9CY4 - chains A and B of the 3 polymer chains in the assembly; structure by electron microscopy, 3.41 A resolution.

Chain A:
Protein: Solute carrier organic anion transporter family member 1B1
Organism: Homo sapiens
UniProt: Q9Y6L6 (SO1B1_HUMAN); numbering as in UniProt (aligned over 1-691)
Amino-acid sequence (717 residues; row label = number of the first residue in the row; numbers below 1 keep their minus sign (Met-25 is residue -25)):
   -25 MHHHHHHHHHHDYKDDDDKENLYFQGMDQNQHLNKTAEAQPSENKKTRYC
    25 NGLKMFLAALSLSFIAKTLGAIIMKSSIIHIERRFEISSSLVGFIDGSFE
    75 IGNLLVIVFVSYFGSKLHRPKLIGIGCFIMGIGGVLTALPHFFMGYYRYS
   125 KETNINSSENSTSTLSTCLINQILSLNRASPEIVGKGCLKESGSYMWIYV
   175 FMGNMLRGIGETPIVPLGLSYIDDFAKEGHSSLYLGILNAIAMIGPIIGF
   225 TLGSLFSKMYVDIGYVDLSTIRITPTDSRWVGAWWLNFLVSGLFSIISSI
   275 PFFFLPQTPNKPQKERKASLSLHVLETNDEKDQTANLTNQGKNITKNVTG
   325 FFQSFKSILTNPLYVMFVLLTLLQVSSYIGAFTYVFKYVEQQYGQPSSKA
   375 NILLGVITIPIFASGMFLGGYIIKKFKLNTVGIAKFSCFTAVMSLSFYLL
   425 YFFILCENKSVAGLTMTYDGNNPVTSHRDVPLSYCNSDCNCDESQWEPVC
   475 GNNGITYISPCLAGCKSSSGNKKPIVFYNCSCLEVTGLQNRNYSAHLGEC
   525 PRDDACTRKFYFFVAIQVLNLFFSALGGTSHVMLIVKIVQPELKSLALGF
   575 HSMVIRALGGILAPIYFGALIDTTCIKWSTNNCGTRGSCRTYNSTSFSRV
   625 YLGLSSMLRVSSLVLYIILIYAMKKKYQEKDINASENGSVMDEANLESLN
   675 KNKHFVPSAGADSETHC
Disordered / not traced: -25 to 23, 125-137, 143-167, 285-323, 372-378, 494-495, 652-691
Sequence notes: initiating methionine (-25); expression tag (-24 to 0)
Swiss-Prot annotation at these positions:
  - modified residue (Phosphoserine): Ser293, Ser295, Ser672, Ser682
  - glycosylation (N-linked (GlcNAc...) asparagine): Asn130, Asn134, Asn432, Asn503, Asn516, Asn617
  - natural variant: Pro155 (P155T: Decreased transport activity), Glu156 (E156G: Decreased transport activity), Val174 (V174A: Decreased transport activity), Leu193 (L193R: Strongly decreases expression at the plasma membrane)
  - mutagenesis: Tyr367 (Y367F: Decreased estradiol-17beta-d-glucuronide uptake), Tyr625 (Y625F: Decreased estradiol-17beta-d-glucuronide uptake), Tyr645 (Y645F: Decreased estradiol-17beta-d-glucuronide uptake)
Disulfide bonds: Cys142-Cys463, Cys430-Cys530, Cys459-Cys506, Cys465-Cys485, Cys474-Cys524, Cys489-Cys504, Cys599-Cys613
What the authors report for this chain:
  - conformationally variable residues (side-chain flip): Phe356

Chain B:
Protein: Sybody 5
Organism: synthetic construct
Notes: antibody fragment or engineered binder
Amino-acid sequence (144 residues; each row starts with the number of its first residue):
     1 GSSSQVQLVESGGGLVQAGGSLRLSCAASGFPVNLSYMHWYRQAPGKERE
    51 WVAAISSWGWHTEYADSVKGRFTISRDNAKNTVYLQMNSLKPEDTAVYYC
   101 HVRVGRSYFGQGTQVSVSAGRAGEQKLISEEDLNSAVDHHHHHH
Disordered / not traced: 121-144
Disulfide bonds: Cys26-Cys100

Chain A / chain B interface:
Pairs across the interface (26; chain A residue first):
  Phe116(A) with Arg103(B); Gly105(B)
  Phe117(A) with Leu35(B); Ser36(B); Tyr37(B), hydrogen bond (backbone-backbone); Arg103(B)
  Met118(A) with Tyr37(B), hydrophobic; His39(B), hydrogen bond (backbone-side chain)
  Gly119(A) with His39(B); His101(B); Arg103(B)
  Tyr120(A) with Tyr41(B); Arg103(B)
  Arg122(A) with Trp51(B); Glu63(B), salt bridge
  Ser168(A) with Tyr37(B), hydrogen bond (backbone-side chain); His61(B)
  Tyr169(A) with Trp60(B), hydrophobic
  Met170(A) with Leu35(B); Tyr37(B), hydrophobic
  Tyr173(A) with Leu35(B)
  Gly238(A) with Arg106(B), hydrogen bond (backbone-side chain)
  Tyr239(A) with Arg103(B); Gly105(B), hydrogen bond (side chain-backbone); Arg106(B); Ser107(B)
Also at the interface, not in a pair above, chain A (13 interface residues in all): His115
Also at the interface, not in a pair above, chain B (15 interface residues in all): Ser57

In short:
13 residues of chain A and 15 residues of chain B are in contact, with 5 hydrogen bonds and 1 salt bridge.
Polar contacts include Arg122(A)-Glu63(B), Met118(A)-His39(B) and Ser168(A)-Tyr37(B). From UniProt: 3
mutagenesis sites on chain A. The paper reports conformational variability at Phe356(A).
Here chain A is Solute carrier organic anion transporter family member 1B1 (Homo sapiens) and chain B is
Sybody 5 (synthetic construct). Entry 9CY4 (Outward-facing cyclosporine A-bound OATP1B1 with sybody 5 (Sb5))
was determined by electron microscopy together with 9CY1 and 9CY3 from the same study.
